8W1C - chains B and G of the 15 polymer chains in the assembly; structure by electron microscopy, 3.60 A resolution.

# Chain B (and G)
Molecule: Core protein VP3
Organism: Bluetongue virus (serotype 1 / isolate South Africa)
Notes: chain G of this document is another copy of the same molecule, construct and numbering; everything in this record applies to it too
UniProt: Q1AE73 (Q1AE73_9REOV); numbering as in UniProt (aligned over 1-901)
Chain sequence (901 residues; numbered 1 to 901; the number before each row is that of its first residue):
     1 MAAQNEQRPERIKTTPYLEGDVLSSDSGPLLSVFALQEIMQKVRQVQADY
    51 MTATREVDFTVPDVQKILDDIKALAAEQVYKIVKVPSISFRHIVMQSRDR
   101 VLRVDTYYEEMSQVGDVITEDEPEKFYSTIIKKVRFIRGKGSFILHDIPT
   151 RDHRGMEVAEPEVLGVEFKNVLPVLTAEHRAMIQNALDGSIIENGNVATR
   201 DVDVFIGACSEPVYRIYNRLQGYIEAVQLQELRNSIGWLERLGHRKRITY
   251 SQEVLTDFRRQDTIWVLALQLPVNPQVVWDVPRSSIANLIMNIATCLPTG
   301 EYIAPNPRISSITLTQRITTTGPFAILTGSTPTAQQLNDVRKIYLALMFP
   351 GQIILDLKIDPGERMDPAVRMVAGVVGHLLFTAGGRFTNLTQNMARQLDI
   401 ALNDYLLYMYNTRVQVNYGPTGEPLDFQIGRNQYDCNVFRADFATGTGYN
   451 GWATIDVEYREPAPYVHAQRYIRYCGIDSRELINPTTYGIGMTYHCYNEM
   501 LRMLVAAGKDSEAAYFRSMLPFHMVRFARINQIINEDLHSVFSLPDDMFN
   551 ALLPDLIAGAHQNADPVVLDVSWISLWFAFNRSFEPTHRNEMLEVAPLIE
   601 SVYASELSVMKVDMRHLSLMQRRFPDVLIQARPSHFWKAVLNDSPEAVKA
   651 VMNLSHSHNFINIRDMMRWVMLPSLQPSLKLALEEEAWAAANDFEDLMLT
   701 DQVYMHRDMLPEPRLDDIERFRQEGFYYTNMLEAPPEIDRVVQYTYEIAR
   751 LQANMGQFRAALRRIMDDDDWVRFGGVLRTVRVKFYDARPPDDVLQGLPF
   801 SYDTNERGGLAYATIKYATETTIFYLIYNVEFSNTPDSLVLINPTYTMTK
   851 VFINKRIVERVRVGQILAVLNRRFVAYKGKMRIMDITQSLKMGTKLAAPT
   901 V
Unresolved in the structure: 1-11, 50-62, 481-488 (chain G: 1-23, 52-58, 656-661, 893-901)
From the paper describing this entry:
  - mutagenesis - R431F: abolished growth in response to reverse genetics method
  - conformationally variable residues (loop rearrangement): Ile12 to Ser24, Asn306 to Ala334

# How chain B and chain G interact
Pairs across the interface (46):
  Ile12(B) - Tyr50(G)  hydrophobic
  Lys13(B) - Tyr50(G)
  Glu253(B) - Tyr812(G)
  Glu253(B) - Ala813(G)  hydrogen bond (side chain-backbone)
  Glu253(B) - Thr814(G)
  Val254(B) - Arg750(G)
  Val254(B) - Ala813(G)
  Leu255(B) - Leu810(G)  hydrophobic
  Leu255(B) - Ala811(G)
  Leu255(B) - Tyr812(G)  hydrophobic
  Thr256(B) - Asn754(G)
  Thr256(B) - Ala811(G)  hydrogen bond (side chain-backbone)
  Thr256(B) - Ala813(G)
  Asp257(B) - Asn754(G)  hydrogen bond (backbone-side chain)
  Phe258(B) - Ala811(G)  hydrophobic
  Arg260(B) - Glu806(G)  salt bridge
  Trp265(B) - Gly809(G)
  Ile303(B) - Tyr50(G)  hydrophobic
  Pro305(B) - Val46(G)
  Pro305(B) - Gln47(G)  hydrogen bond (backbone-backbone)
  Asn306(B) - Arg44(G)
  Asn306(B) - Gln45(G)  hydrogen bond (side chain-backbone)
  Thr315(B) - Pro361(G)
  Gly489(B) - Asn662(G)
  Ile490(B) - Arg283(G)
  Ile490(B) - Asn662(G)  hydrogen bond (backbone-side chain)
  Val505(B) - Ala558(G)
  Val505(B) - Gly559(G)
  Gly508(B) - Arg396(G)
  Asp510(B) - Gln392(G)
  Asp510(B) - Arg396(G)  salt bridge
  Arg517(B) - Gly559(G)
  Arg517(B) - His561(G)  hydrogen bond
  Arg517(B) - Asp565(G)
  Ser518(B) - Val46(G)
  Arg529(B) - Asp49(G)  salt bridge
  Arg882(B) - Glu806(G)  salt bridge
  Arg882(B) - Gly808(G)
  Arg882(B) - Gly809(G)
  Met884(B) - Gly809(G)
  Ile886(B) - Leu810(G)  hydrophobic
  Ser889(B) - Leu810(G)
  Lys895(B) - Arg807(G)
  Lys895(B) - Leu810(G)
  Lys895(B) - Tyr812(G)  hydrogen bond
  Pro899(B) - Leu751(G)
Interface residues without a listed pair, chain B (37 interface residues in all): Leu232, Arg233, Gln316, Thr412, Asn498, Arg502, Val525, Glu585, Ala898
Interface residues without a listed pair, chain G (31 interface residues in all): Ala48, Ile557, Ala560, Gln562

# Overview
37 residues of chain B face 31 of chain G across their interface, with 8 hydrogen bonds and 4 salt bridges.
Polar pairs include Arg260(B)-Glu806(G), Asp510(B)-Arg396(G) and Arg529(B)-Asp49(G). The paper reports that
R431F of chain B abolishes growth in response to reverse genetics method; conformational variability at
Ile12(B) and Asn306(B).
Chain B and chain G are both Core protein VP3 (Bluetongue virus (serotype 1 / isolate South Africa)); the
structure, Cryo-EM structure of BTV pre-subcore, was determined by electron microscopy together with 8W12,
8W19, 8W1O, 8W1R and 8W1S from the same study.
